PDB entry 8FCG | electron microscopy, 3.09 A resolution | chains G and K of the 12 polymer chains in the assembly

== Chain G ==
Molecule: E2 glycoprotein
Organism: Chikungunya virus
Notes: EC 3.4.21.90
Reference sequence: Q88628 (Q88628_CHIKV); residues 5-423 here correspond to UniProt positions 330-748 (UniProt number = residue number + 325)
Amino-acid sequence (419 residues; numbered 5 to 423; the number before each row is that of its first residue):
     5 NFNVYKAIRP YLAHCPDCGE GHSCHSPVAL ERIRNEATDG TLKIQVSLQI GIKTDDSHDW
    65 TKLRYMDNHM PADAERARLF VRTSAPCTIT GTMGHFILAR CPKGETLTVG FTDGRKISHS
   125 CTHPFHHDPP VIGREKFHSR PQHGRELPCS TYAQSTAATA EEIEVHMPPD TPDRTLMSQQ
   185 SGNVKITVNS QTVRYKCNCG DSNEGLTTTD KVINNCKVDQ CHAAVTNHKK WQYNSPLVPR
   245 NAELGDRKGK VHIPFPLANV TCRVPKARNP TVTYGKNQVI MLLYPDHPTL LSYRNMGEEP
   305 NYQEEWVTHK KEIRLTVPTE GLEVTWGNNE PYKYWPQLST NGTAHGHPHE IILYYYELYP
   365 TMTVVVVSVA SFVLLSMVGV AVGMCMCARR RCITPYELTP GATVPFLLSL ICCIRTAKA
What the authors report for this chain:
  - post-translational modification sites: N263, N345

== Chain K ==
Molecule: Capsid protein
Organism: Chikungunya virus
Notes: EC 3.4.21.90
Reference sequence: Q88628 (Q88628_CHIKV); residues 111-261 here = UniProt positions 111-261
Amino-acid sequence (151 residues; each row starts with the number of its first residue):
   111 NDCIFEVKHE GKVTGYACLV GDKVMKPAHV KGTIDNADLA KLAFKRSSKY DLECAQIPVH
   171 MKSDASKFTH EKPEGYYNWH HGAVQYSGGR FTIPTGAGKP GDSGRPIFDN KGRVVAIVLG
   231 GANEGARTAL SVVTWNKDIV TKITPEGAEE W

== Chain G / chain K interface ==
Contacting residue pairs - 23 pairs, chain G then chain K:
  P399(G) - Y160(K)
  Y400(G) - D248(K)
  E401(G) - K133(K)  hydrogen bond (backbone-side chain)
  E401(G) - K155(K)
  L402(G) - K155(K)
  L402(G) - S157(K)
  L402(G) - L162(K)  hydrophobic
  L402(G) - C164(K)  hydrophobic
  T403(G) - K133(K)
  T403(G) - D248(K)
  T403(G) - I249(K)  hydrogen bond (side chain-backbone)
  T403(G) - V250(K)  hydrogen bond (side chain-backbone)
  P404(G) - V130(K)
  P404(G) - D132(K)
  P404(G) - K133(K)
  P404(G) - M135(K)  hydrophobic
  P404(G) - F178(K)
  G405(G) - D132(K)  hydrogen bond (backbone-side chain)
  G405(G) - F178(K)
  G405(G) - D248(K)
  A406(G) - D248(K)
  T407(G) - D248(K)
  A423(G) - K133(K)  hydrogen bond (backbone-side chain)
Interface residues without a listed pair, chain K (15 interface residues in all): Q166, W245

== Summary ==
The interface between chain G and chain K involves 10 residues on one side and 15 on the other, with 5
hydrogen bonds. Among the polar pairs are E401(G)-K133(K), T403(G)-I249(K) and T403(G)-V250(K). The paper
reports modification sites N263(G) and N345(G).
Chain G is E2 glycoprotein and chain K is Capsid protein, both from Chikungunya virus; the structure, Cryo-EM
structure of Chikungunya virus asymmetric unit, was determined by electron microscopy.
